6FTR - chain A; structure by X-ray diffraction, 1.76 A resolution.

# Chain A
Name: Lysozyme C
Organism: Gallus gallus
Notes: EC 3.2.1.17
UniProt: P00698 (LYSC_CHICK); residues 1-129 here correspond to UniProt positions 19-147 (UniProt number = residue number + 18)
Sequence (129 residues; each row starts with the number of its first residue):
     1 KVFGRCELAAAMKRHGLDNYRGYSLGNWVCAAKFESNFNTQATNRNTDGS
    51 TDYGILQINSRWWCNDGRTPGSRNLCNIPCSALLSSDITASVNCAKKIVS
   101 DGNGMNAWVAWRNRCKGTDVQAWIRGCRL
Disulfides: C6-C127, C30-C115, C64-C80, C76-C94
UniProt features mapped onto this chain:
  - active site: E35, D52
  - binding site (substrate): D101

# Overview
UniProt lists active-site residues E35 and D52 and substrate-binding residue D101.
Chain A is Lysozyme C (Gallus gallus); the structure, Serial Femtosecond Crystallography at Megahertz pulse
rates, was determined by X-ray diffraction (same publication as 6GTH).
